PDB entry 8Q01 | electron microscopy, 3.58 A resolution | chains A and r of the 7 polymer chains in the assembly

# Chain A
Molecule: Tail tube protein
From: Staphylococcus phage 812
UniProtKB: A1YTP2 (A1YTP2_9CAUD); numbering as in UniProt (aligned over 1-142)
Chain sequence (142 residues; numbered 1 to 142; the number before each row is that of its first residue):
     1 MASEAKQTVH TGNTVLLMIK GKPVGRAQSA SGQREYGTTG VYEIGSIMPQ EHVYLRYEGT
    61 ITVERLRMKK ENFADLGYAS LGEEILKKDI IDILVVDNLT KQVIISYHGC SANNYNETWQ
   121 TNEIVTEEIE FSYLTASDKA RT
Unresolved in the structure: 1, 141-142

# Chain r
Molecule: Tail sheath protein
From: Staphylococcus phage 812
UniProtKB: A0A0U1WZ79 (A0A0U1WZ79_9CAUD); numbering as in UniProt (aligned over 1-587)
Chain sequence (587 residues; each row starts with the number of its first residue):
     1 MAVEPFPRRP ITRPHASIEV DTSGIGGSAG SSEKVFCLIG QAEGGEPNTV YELRNYSQAK
    61 RLFRSGELLD AIELAWGSNP NYTAGRILAM RIEDAKPASA EIGGLKITSK IYGNVANNIQ
   121 VGLEKNTLSD SLRLRVIFQD DRFNEVYDNI GNIFTIKYKG EEANATFSVE HDEETQKASR
   181 LVLKVGDQEV KSYDLTGGAY DYTNAIITDI NQLPDFEAKL SPFGDKNLES SKLDKIENAN
   241 IKDKAVYVKA VFGDLEKQTA YNGIVSFEQL NAEGEVPSNV EVEAGEESAT VTATSPIKTI
   301 EPFELTKLKG GTNGEPPATW ADKLDKFAHE GGYYIVPLSS KQSVHAEVAS FVKERSDAGE
   361 PMRAIVGGGF NESKEQLFGR QASLSNPRVS LVANSGTFVM DDGRKNHVPA YMVAVALGGL
   421 ASGLEIGESI TFKPLRVSSL DQIYESIDLD ELNENGIISI EFVRNRTNTF FRIVDDVTTF
   481 NDKSDPVKAE MAVGEANDFL VSELKVQLED QFIGTRTINT SASIIKDFIQ SYLGRKKRDN
   541 EIQDFPAEDV QVIVEGNEAR ISMTVYPIRS FKKISVSLVY KQQTLQA
Unresolved in the structure: 1-507, 537-544, 572-587

# Chain A / chain r interface
Pairs across the interface (13):
  Leu16(A) with Asn519(r)
  Met18(A) with Asn519(r); Ile524(r), hydrophobic
  Gly21(A) with Thr517(r), hydrogen bond (backbone-side chain); Ile518(r), hydrogen bond (backbone-backbone)
  Lys22(A) with Arg516(r)
  Asp92(A) with Ser531(r), hydrogen bond
  Leu94(A) with Asp527(r)
  Lys101(A) with Asn519(r), hydrogen bond; Ser521(r), hydrogen bond (backbone-side chain); Ile524(r)
  Ser106(A) with Asp527(r), hydrogen bond
  His108(A) with Ser531(r), hydrogen bond
Other interface residues (no listed pair), chain A (15 interface residues in all): Lys20, Pro23, Ile90, Val96, Gln102, Val103
Other interface residues (no listed pair), chain r (10 interface residues in all): Ser523, Arg535

# Overview
15 residues of chain A face 10 of chain r across their interface; the contacts include 7 hydrogen bonds. Among
the polar pairs are Gly21(A)-Thr517(r), Asp92(A)-Ser531(r) and Lys101(A)-Asn519(r).
Chain A is Tail tube protein and chain r is Tail sheath protein, both from Staphylococcus phage 812; the
structure, Neck of phage 812 after tail contraction (C6), was determined by electron microscopy (same
publication as 8Q1I, 8Q7D, 8QEK, 8QEM, 8QJE, 8QKH, 8R5G and 8R69).
